Entry 1OPB (X-ray diffraction, 1.90 A resolution); this record covers chain A.

== Chain A ==
Name: Cellular retinol binding protein II
Source organism: Rattus rattus
UniProtKB: P06768 (RET2_RAT); numbering as in UniProt (aligned over 1-133)
Chain sequence (134 residues; numbered 0 to 133; the number before each row is that of its first residue; numbering starts at 0):
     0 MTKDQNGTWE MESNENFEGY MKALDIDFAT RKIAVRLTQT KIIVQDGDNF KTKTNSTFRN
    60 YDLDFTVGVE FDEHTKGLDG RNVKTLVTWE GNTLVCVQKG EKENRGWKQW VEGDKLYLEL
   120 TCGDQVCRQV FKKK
Not modelled in the structure: 0
Ligand contacts: retinal (RET): Phe16, Tyr19, Met20, Ile25, Ala33, Gln38, Lys40, Ile42, Thr51, Thr53, Ser55, Phe57, Arg58, Asn59, Tyr60, Gly76, Leu77, Trp106, Gln108, Leu117, Leu119

== In short ==
Ligands of chain A: retinal.
Chain A is Cellular retinol binding protein II (Rattus rattus); the structure, The crystal structures of
holo-and apo-cellular retinol binding protein II, was determined by X-ray diffraction (same publication as
1OPA).
